PDB entry 3MXE | X-ray diffraction, 1.85 A resolution | chains A and B

== Chain A (and B) ==
Molecule: HIV-1 protease
From: HIV-1 M:B_ARV2/SF2
Notes: EC 3.4.23.16; chain B of this document is another copy of the same molecule, construct and numbering; everything in this record applies to it too
Reference sequence: P03369 (POL_HV1A2); residues 1-99 here correspond to UniProt positions 491-589 (UniProt number = residue number + 490)
Chain sequence (99 residues; numbered 1 to 99; the number before each row is that of its first residue):
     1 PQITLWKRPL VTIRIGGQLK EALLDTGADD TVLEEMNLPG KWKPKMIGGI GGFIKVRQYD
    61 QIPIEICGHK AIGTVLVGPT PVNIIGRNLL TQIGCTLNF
Construct notes: engineered mutation K7 (Gln497 in P03369), I64 (Val554 in P03369)
Residues lining bound ligands: K54 ((5S)-N-{(1S,2R)-3-[(1,3-benzothiazol-6-ylsulfonyl)(2-methylpropyl)amino]-1-benzyl-2-hydroxypropyl}-2-oxo-3-[2-(trifluoromethyl)phenyl]-1,3-oxazolidine-5-carboxamide): L23, D25, G27, A28, D29, D30, K45, I47, G48, G49, I50, V82, I84
Swiss-Prot annotation at these positions:
  - region (Dimerization of protease): P1 to L5, G49 to K55, N88 to F99
  - active site: D25 (For protease activity)
  - site: F99 (Cleavage)

== Chain A / chain B interface ==
Contacting residue pairs (95; chain A residue first):
  P1(A) with L97(B); N98(B); F99(B), hydrogen bond (backbone-backbone)
  Q2(A) with T96(B), hydrogen bond; L97(B); N98(B), hydrogen bond
  I3(A) with T96(B); L97(B), hydrogen bond (backbone-backbone)
  L5(A) with T26(B); R87(B), hydrogen bond (backbone-side chain); L90(B), hydrophobic; T91(B); C95(B)
  W6(A) with R87(B), hydrogen bond (backbone-side chain); T91(B)
  K7(A) with R87(B)
  R8(A) with D29(B), salt bridge; R87(B)
  P9(A) with T26(B); R87(B)
  L23(A) with G27(B)
  L24(A) with T26(B), hydrogen bond (backbone-side chain); G27(B); L97(B), hydrophobic
  D25(A) with D25(B); T26(B); G27(B)
  T26(A) with L5(B); P9(B); L24(B), hydrogen bond (side chain-backbone); D25(B); T26(B), hydrogen bond (side chain-backbone); L97(B)
  G27(A) with L23(B); D25(B), hydrogen bond (backbone-side chain)
  D29(A) with R8(B), salt bridge
  G49(A) with I50(B)
  I50(A) with G49(B); I50(B), hydrogen bond (backbone-backbone); I54(B); T80(B)
  G51(A) with I50(B), hydrogen bond (backbone-backbone); G51(B); G52(B)
  G52(A) with I50(B); G51(B)
  I54(A) with I50(B), hydrophobic; G51(B)
  C67(A) with F99(B), hydrophobic
  H69(A) with F99(B)
  T80(A) with I50(B)
  P81(A) with G49(B); I50(B)
  R87(A) with L5(B), hydrogen bond (side chain-backbone); W6(B), hydrogen bond (side chain-backbone); K7(B); R8(B); P9(B)
  L90(A) with L5(B), hydrophobic
  T91(A) with L5(B); W6(B)
  I93(A) with F99(B)
  G94(A) with N98(B); F99(B)
  C95(A) with L5(B); L97(B), hydrophobic; N98(B); F99(B), hydrophobic
  T96(A) with Q2(B); I3(B); T4(B); T96(B); L97(B); N98(B), hydrogen bond (backbone-backbone)
  L97(A) with P1(B); Q2(B); I3(B), hydrogen bond (backbone-backbone); P9(B), hydrophobic; L24(B), hydrophobic; T26(B); C95(B), hydrophobic; T96(B); L97(B), hydrophobic
  N98(A) with P1(B); Q2(B), hydrogen bond; G94(B); C95(B); T96(B), hydrogen bond (backbone-backbone); N98(B), hydrogen bond
  F99(A) with P1(B), hydrogen bond (backbone-backbone); I3(B), hydrophobic; H69(B); I93(B); G94(B); C95(B), hydrophobic
Interface residues without a listed pair, chain A (40 interface residues in all): T4, V32, I47, G48, F53, I66, I84
Interface residues without a listed pair, chain B (39 interface residues in all): V32, I47, G48, F53, C67, P81, I84

== In short ==
Chain A and chain B form an interface of 40 and 39 residues respectively, with 20 hydrogen bonds and 2 salt
bridges. Among the polar pairs are R8(A)-D29(B), Q2(A)-T96(B) and Q2(A)-N98(B). Ligands of chain A: compound
K54.
Chain A and chain B are both HIV-1 protease (HIV-1 M:B_ARV2/SF2); the structure, Crystal structure of HIV-1
protease inhibitor, KC32 complexed with wild-type protease, was determined by X-ray diffraction (same
publication as 3MXD).
